Entry 1R3K (X-ray diffraction, 2.80 A resolution); this record covers chains A and B of the 3 polymer chains in the assembly.

[Chain A]
Molecule: Antibody Fab fragment light chain
Source organism: Mus musculus
Notes: antibody fragment or engineered binder
Amino-acid sequence (212 residues; numbered 1 to 212; the number before each row is that of its first residue):
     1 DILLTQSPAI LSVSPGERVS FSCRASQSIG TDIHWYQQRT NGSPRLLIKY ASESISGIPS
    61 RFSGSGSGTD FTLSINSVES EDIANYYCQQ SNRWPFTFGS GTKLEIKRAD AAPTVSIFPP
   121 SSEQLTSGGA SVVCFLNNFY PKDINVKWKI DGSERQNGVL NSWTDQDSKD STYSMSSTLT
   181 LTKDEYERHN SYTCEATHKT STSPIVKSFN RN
Disulfides: Cys23-Cys88, Cys134-Cys194

[Chain B]
Molecule: Antibody Fab fragment heavy chain
Source organism: Mus musculus
Notes: antibody fragment or engineered binder
Amino-acid sequence (219 residues; row label = number of the first residue in the row):
     1 QVQLQQPGAE LVKPGASVKL SCKASGYTFT SDWIHWVKQR PGHGLEWIGE IIPSYGRANY
    61 NEKIQKKATL TADKSSSTAF MQLSSLTSED SAVYYCARER GDGYFAVWGA GTTVTVSSAK
   121 TTPPSVYPLA PGSAAQTNSM VTLGCLVKGY FPEPVTVTWN SGSLSSGVHT FPAVLQSDLY
   181 TLSSSVTVPS SSWPSETVTC NVAHPASSTK VDKKIVPRD
Disulfides: Cys22-Cys96, Cys145-Cys200

[How chain A and chain B interact]
Residue-residue contacts (69; chain A residue first):
  Asp1(A) with Lys63(B), salt bridge
  His34(A) with Gly103(B), hydrogen bond (side chain-backbone); Tyr104(B)
  Tyr36(A) with Tyr104(B); Phe105(B), hydrogen bond (side chain-backbone); Trp108(B)
  Gln38(A) with Gln39(B); Leu45(B); Tyr95(B), hydrogen bond
  Gly42(A) with Tyr95(B), hydrogen bond (backbone-side chain)
  Ser43(A) with Tyr95(B); Gly109(B), hydrogen bond (side chain-backbone); Ala110(B)
  Pro44(A) with Leu45(B), hydrophobic; Trp108(B)
  Leu46(A) with Tyr104(B), hydrophobic
  Lys49(A) with Tyr104(B), hydrogen bond
  Tyr50(A) with Asp102(B), hydrogen bond (side chain-backbone); Tyr104(B), hydrophobic
  Tyr87(A) with Gln39(B); His43(B); Gly44(B); Leu45(B)
  Gln89(A) with Gly103(B), hydrogen bond (side chain-backbone)
  Ser91(A) with Gly103(B)
  Trp94(A) with Trp47(B), hydrophobic; Glu50(B), hydrogen bond; Asn59(B); Tyr60(B)
  Pro95(A) with Trp47(B), hydrophobic; Lys63(B)
  Phe96(A) with His35(B); Gly103(B)
  Phe98(A) with Leu45(B), hydrophobic; Phe105(B), hydrophobic; Trp108(B), hydrophobic
  Ser116(A) with Thr142(B)
  Phe118(A) with Leu129(B); Ala130(B); Pro131(B); Thr142(B)
  Pro119(A) with Ala130(B)
  Pro120(A) with Arg218(B)
  Ser121(A) with Tyr127(B); Pro128(B)
  Glu123(A) with Tyr127(B); Pro128(B)
  Gln124(A) with Tyr127(B)
  Ser127(A) with Tyr127(B), hydrogen bond
  Ser131(A) with Leu146(B)
  Phe135(A) with Phe171(B), hydrophobic; Ser183(B); Ser184(B); Ser185(B)
  Asn137(A) with His169(B); Phe171(B); Ser185(B), hydrogen bond
  Asn138(A) with His169(B), hydrogen bond
  Leu160(A) with Gln176(B)
  Asn161(A) with Val174(B)
  Ser162(A) with Phe171(B); Pro172(B), hydrogen bond (side chain-backbone)
  Trp163(A) with Pro172(B)
  Thr164(A) with Phe171(B); Pro172(B)
  Ser174(A) with His169(B); Phe171(B)
  Met175(A) with Phe171(B)
  Ser176(A) with Phe171(B)
Also at the interface, not in a pair above, chain A (41 interface residues in all): Thr97, Val133, Asp167, Lys169
Also at the interface, not in a pair above, chain B (43 interface residues in all): Val37, Glu99, Ala106, Gly132, Leu143, Gly144, Ser165, Val168, Thr170

[In short]
The interface between chain A and chain B involves 41 residues on one side and 43 on the other, with 13
hydrogen bonds and 1 salt bridge. Polar contacts include Asp1(A)-Lys63(B), His34(A)-Gly103(B) and
Tyr36(A)-Phe105(B).
Chain A is Antibody Fab fragment light chain and chain B is Antibody Fab fragment heavy chain, both from Mus
musculus; the structure, potassium channel KcsA-Fab complex in low concentration of Tl+, was determined by
X-ray diffraction (same publication as 1R3I, 1R3J and 1R3L).
